Entry 3ENU (X-ray diffraction, 1.86 A resolution); this record covers chain A.

Chain A:
Molecule: Putative uncharacterized protein
Source organism: Nitrosospira multiformis
Notes: fragment: single domain betagamma-crystallin, residues 27-140
UniProt: Q2YAE2 (Q2YAE2_NITMU); residues 27-140 here correspond to UniProt positions 59-172 (UniProt number = residue number + 32)
Sequence (114 residues; each row starts with the number of its first residue):
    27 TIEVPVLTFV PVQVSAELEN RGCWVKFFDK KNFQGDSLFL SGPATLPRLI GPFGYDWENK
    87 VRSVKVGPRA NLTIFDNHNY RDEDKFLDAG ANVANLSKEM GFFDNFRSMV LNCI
Cystine bridges: Cys49-Cys139

Overview:
Chain A is Putative uncharacterized protein (Nitrosospira multiformis); the structure, Crystal structure of
Nitrollin, a betagamma-crystallin from Nitrosospira multiformis, was determined by X-ray diffraction.
